PDB entry 3IP9 | X-ray diffraction, 1.80 A resolution | chain A

Chain A:
Name: ABC transporter, substrate binding protein (Amino acid)
Organism: Agrobacterium tumefaciens
UniProtKB: Q7CX36 (Q7CX36_AGRT5); residues 2-350 here correspond to UniProt positions 24-372 (UniProt number = residue number + 22)
Amino-acid sequence (356 residues; row label = number of the first residue in the row):
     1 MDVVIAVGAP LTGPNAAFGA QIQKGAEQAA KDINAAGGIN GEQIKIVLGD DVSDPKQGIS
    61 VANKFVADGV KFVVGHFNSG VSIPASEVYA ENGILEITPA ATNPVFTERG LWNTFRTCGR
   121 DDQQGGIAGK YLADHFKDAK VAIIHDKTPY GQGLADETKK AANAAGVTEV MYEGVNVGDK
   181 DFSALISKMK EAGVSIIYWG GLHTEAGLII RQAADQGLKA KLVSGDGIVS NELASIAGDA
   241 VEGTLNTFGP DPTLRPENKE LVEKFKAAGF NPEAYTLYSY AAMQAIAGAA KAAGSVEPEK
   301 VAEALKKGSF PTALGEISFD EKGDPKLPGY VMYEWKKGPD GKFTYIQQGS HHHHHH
Disordered / not traced: 349-356
Sequence notes: expression tag (1, 351-356)
Ligand contacts: gamma-amino-butanoic acid (ABU): Phe-77, Asn-78, Ser-79, Ala-100, Ala-101, Thr-102, Asn-103, Tyr-150, Leu-202, Asp-226, Gly-227, Tyr-275
Reported in the primary citation:
  - binding site for gamma-amino-butanoic acid: Asn-78, Ala-101, Tyr-150, Asp-226, Tyr-275
  - conformationally variable residues (side-chain flip): Asp-226, Tyr-275
  - specificity-determining residues: Tyr-275

Overview:
Ligands of chain A: gamma-amino-butanoic acid. The paper reports a binding site for gamma-amino-butanoic acid
at Asn-78, Ala-101 and Tyr-150 among others; the specificity determinant Tyr-275.
Chain A is ABC transporter, substrate binding protein (Amino acid) (Agrobacterium tumefaciens); the structure,
Structure of Atu2422-GABA receptor in complex with GABA, was determined by X-ray diffraction together with
3IP5, 3IP6, 3IP7, 3IPA and 3IPC from the same study.
